6CUF - chains C and D of the 24 polymer chains in the assembly; structure by electron microscopy, 4.00 A resolution.

[Chain C]
Molecule: Envelope glycoprotein gp120
Organism: Human immunodeficiency virus 1
Reference sequence: Q2N0S6 (Q2N0S6_9HIV1); the construct lacks a stretch of the UniProt sequence and is renumbered around it, so the offset changes along the chain: 31-141 = UniProt 30-140; 150-185 = UniProt 141-176; 187-309 = UniProt 186-308; 312-321 = UniProt 309-318; 2 more segments
Sequence (473 residues; row label = number of the first residue in the row; note: 12 numbers in that range are skipped by the numbering (no residue carries them; nothing is unmodelled there); a row labelled like 185A-185I holds insertion residues (185A, then the next letters in order)):
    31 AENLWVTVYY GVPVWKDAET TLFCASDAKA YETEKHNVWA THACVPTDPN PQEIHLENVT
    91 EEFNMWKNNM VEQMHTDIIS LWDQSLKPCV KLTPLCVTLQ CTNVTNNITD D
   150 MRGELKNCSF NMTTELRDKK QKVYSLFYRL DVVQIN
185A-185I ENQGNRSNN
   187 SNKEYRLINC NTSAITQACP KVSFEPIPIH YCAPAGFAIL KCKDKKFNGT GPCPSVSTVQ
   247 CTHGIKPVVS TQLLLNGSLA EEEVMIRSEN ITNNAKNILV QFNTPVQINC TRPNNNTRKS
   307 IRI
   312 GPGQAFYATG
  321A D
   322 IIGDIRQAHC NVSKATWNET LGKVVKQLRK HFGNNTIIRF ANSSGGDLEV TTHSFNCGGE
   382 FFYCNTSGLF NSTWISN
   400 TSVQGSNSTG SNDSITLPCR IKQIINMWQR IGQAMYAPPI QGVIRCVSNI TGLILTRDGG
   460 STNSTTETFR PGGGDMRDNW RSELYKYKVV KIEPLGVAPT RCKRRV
Disordered / not traced: 185A-185I, 400-410
Differences from the reference sequence: conflict Asn332 (Thr330 in Q2N0S6), Cys501 (Ala498 in Q2N0S6)
Disulfide bonds: Cys119-Cys205, Cys126-Cys196, Cys131-Cys157, Cys218-Cys247, Cys228-Cys239, Cys296-Cys331, Cys378-Cys445, Cys385-Cys418
Covalently attached groups: N-acetylglucosamine (NAG) linked to Asn133, Asn156, Asn160, Asn197, Asn234, Asn262, Asn301, Asn355, Asn363, Asn386, Asn392, Asn448; glycan linked to Asn137, Asn276, Asn332
From the paper describing this entry:
  - mutagenesis - S241N: decreased binding to vFP16.02
  - mutagenesis - S241N: decreased binding to vFP20.01
  - post-translational modification sites: Asn88, Asn295, Asn448 (citing earlier work)

[Chain D]
Molecule: Envelope glycoprotein gp41
Organism: Human immunodeficiency virus 1
Reference sequence: Q2N0S7 (Q2N0S7_9HIV1); residues 512-664 here correspond to UniProt positions 509-661 (UniProt number = residue number - 3)
Sequence (153 residues; numbered 512 to 664; the number before each row is that of its first residue):
   512 AVGIGAVFLG FLGAAGSTMG AASMTLTVQA RNLLSGIVQQ QSNLLRAIEA QQHLLKLTVW
   572 GIKQLQARVL AVERYLRDQQ LLGIWGCSGK LICCTNVPWN SSWSNRNLSE IWDNMTWLQW
   632 DKEISNYTQI IYGLLEESQN QQEKNEQDLL ALD
Disordered / not traced: 548-568
Differences from the reference sequence: conflict Cys605 (Thr602 in Q2N0S7)
Disulfide bonds: Cys598-Cys604
Covalently attached groups: N-acetylglucosamine (NAG) linked to Asn637
From the paper describing this entry:
  - mutagenesis - V518L, V518M, V518W: decreased binding to VRC34.01
  - mutagenesis - V518A: unchanged binding to VRC34.01
  - post-translational modification sites: Asn611 (citing earlier work)

[Chain C / chain D interface]
Contacting residue pairs (70):
  Leu34(C) with Pro609(D); Trp610(D), hydrogen bond (backbone-backbone); Leu619(D), hydrophobic
  Trp35(C) with Asn607(D); Val608(D); Pro609(D)
  Val36(C) with Thr606(D); Val608(D); Trp610(D), hydrophobic
  Thr37(C) with Cys604(D); Cys605(D)
  Val38(C) with Trp596(D), hydrophobic; Cys604(D), hydrophobic
  Tyr39(C) with Ile603(D), hydrophobic; Trp623(D); Trp628(D), hydrophobic
  Tyr40(C) with Leu537(D); Leu544(D); Tyr586(D); Asp589(D); Leu602(D)
  Gly41(C) with Leu537(D); Gln540(D)
  Val42(C) with Trp628(D), hydrophobic
  Pro43(C) with Leu523(D), hydrophobic; Trp628(D)
  Val44(C) with Leu629(D), hydrophobic
  Trp45(C) with Ala526(D), hydrophobic; Leu629(D), hydrophobic
  Leu52(C) with Gln575(D)
  Phe53(C) with Gln575(D)
  Ala73(C) with Trp571(D)
  Ile84(C) with Val518(D), hydrophobic; Gly521(D); Phe522(D)
  Leu86(C) with Leu523(D); Ala526(D), hydrophobic; Gly527(D)
  Glu87(C) with Gly527(D)
  Glu91(C) with Leu629(D)
  Asp107(C) with Trp571(D)
  Gln114(C) with Thr569(D); Val570(D)
  Ala221(C) with Leu544(D); Leu545(D); Ser546(D); Ala582(D)
  Gly222(C) with Leu544(D)
  Lys490(C) with Arg585(D)
  Ile491(C) with Leu523(D), hydrophobic
  Pro493(C) with Leu544(D), hydrophobic
  Leu494(C) with Asp589(D); Tyr643(D)
  Val496(C) with Trp631(D), hydrogen bond (backbone-side chain); Ile635(D)
  Ala497(C) with Met530(D), hydrophobic; Trp631(D)
  Pro498(C) with Trp610(D), hydrophobic; Ile622(D); Trp623(D); Trp631(D)
  Thr499(C) with Trp623(D)
  Cys501(C) with Cys605(D), hydrophobic
  Lys502(C) with Asn607(D)
  Arg503(C) with Gly597(D); Cys605(D), hydrogen bond (side chain-backbone); Thr606(D); Asn607(D), hydrogen bond (backbone-side chain); Gln650(D); Gln653(D), hydrogen bond
Also at the interface, not in a pair above, chain C (42 interface residues in all): Thr51, Asn88, Ser110, Pro220, Ala224, Thr244, Arg500, Val505
Also at the interface, not in a pair above, chain D (53 interface residues in all): Gly524, Ala525, Ser534, Ala541, Asn543, Gly547, Ala578, Leu593, Cys598, Asp632, Ile642, Leu646

[Summary]
42 residues of chain C face 53 of chain D across their interface, with 5 hydrogen bonds. Polar pairs include
Val496(C)-Trp631(D), Arg503(C)-Cys605(D) and Arg503(C)-Asn607(D). From the paper: V518L, V518M and V518W of
chain D reduce binding to VRC34.01; modification sites Asn88(C), Asn295(C) and Asn611(D) among others; 5
substitutions were tested in all.
Here chain C is Envelope glycoprotein gp120 and chain D is Envelope glycoprotein gp41, both from Human
immunodeficiency virus 1. Entry 6CUF (Cryo-EM structure at 4.2 A resolution of vaccine-elicited antibody
vFP1.01 in complex with HIV-1 Env BG505 ...) was determined by electron microscopy together with 6CUE from the
same study.
